PDB entry 7TDD | electron microscopy, 3.50 A resolution | chains A and B

== Chain A (and B) ==
Name: Two pore calcium channel protein 1
Source organism: Arabidopsis thaliana
Notes: chain B of this document is another copy of the same molecule, construct and numbering; everything in this record applies to it too
UniProtKB: Q94KI8 (TPC1_ARATH); residue numbers follow UniProt; this construct covers 16-690
Amino-acid sequence (675 residues; numbered 16 to 690; the number before each row is that of its first residue):
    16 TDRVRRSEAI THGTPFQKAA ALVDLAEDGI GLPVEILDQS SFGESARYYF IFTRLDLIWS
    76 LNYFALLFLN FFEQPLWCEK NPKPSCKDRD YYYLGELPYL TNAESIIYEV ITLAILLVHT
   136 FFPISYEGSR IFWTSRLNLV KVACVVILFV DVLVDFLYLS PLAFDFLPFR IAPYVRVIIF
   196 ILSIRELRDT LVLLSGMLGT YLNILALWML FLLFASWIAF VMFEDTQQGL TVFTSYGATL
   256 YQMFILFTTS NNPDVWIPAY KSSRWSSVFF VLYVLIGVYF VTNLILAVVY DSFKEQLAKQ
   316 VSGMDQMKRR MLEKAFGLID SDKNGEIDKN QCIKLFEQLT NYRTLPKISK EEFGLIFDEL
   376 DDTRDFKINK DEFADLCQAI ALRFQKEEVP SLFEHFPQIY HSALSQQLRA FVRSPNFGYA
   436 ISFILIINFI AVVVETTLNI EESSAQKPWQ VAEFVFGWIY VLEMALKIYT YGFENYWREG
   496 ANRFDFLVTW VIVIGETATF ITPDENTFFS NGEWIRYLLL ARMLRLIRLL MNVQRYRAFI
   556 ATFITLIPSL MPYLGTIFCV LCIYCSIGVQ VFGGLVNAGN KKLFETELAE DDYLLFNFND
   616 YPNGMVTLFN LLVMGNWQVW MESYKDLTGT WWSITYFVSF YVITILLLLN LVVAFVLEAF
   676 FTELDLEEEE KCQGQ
Disordered / not traced: 45-59, 334-343, 357-384, 455-458, 516-528 (chain B: 45-59, 334-343, 357-384, 456-458, 516-528)
Disulfide bonds: Cys93-Cys101
Sequence notes: engineered mutation Asn454 (Asp in Q94KI8)
Reported in the primary citation:
  - conformationally variable residues (side-chain flip): Tyr475, Arg543
  - specificity-determining residues: Met629, Gly630 (citing earlier work)

== Chain A / chain B interface ==
Pairs across the interface (113):
  Leu109(A) - Arg279(B)  hydrogen bond (backbone-side chain)
  Glu111(A) - Ser278(B)
  Glu111(A) - Arg279(B)  hydrogen bond (side chain-backbone)
  Leu112(A) - Trp280(B)  hydrophobic
  Asn218(A) - Arg550(B)  hydrogen bond
  Ala221(A) - Tyr551(B)
  Leu222(A) - Phe554(B)  hydrophobic
  Leu225(A) - Leu545(B)  hydrophobic
  Phe229(A) - Met538(B)
  Phe229(A) - Leu541(B)  hydrophobic
  Phe229(A) - Ile542(B)  hydrophobic
  Trp232(A) - Val448(B)  hydrophobic
  Trp232(A) - Thr451(B)
  Trp232(A) - Met538(B)  hydrophobic
  Ile233(A) - Met538(B)  hydrophobic
  Val236(A) - Arg531(B)
  Glu239(A) - Ile455(B)
  Glu239(A) - Arg531(B)  salt bridge
  Asp240(A) - Arg531(B)  salt bridge
  Thr264(A) - Val628(B)
  Asn267(A) - Asn625(B)
  Asn267(A) - Val628(B)
  Asn267(A) - Gly630(B)
  Asn267(A) - Asn631(B)  hydrogen bond (backbone-side chain)
  Pro268(A) - Tyr608(B)
  Pro268(A) - Phe611(B)  hydrophobic
  Pro268(A) - Asn625(B)
  Asp269(A) - Tyr608(B)  hydrogen bond
  Asp269(A) - Asn631(B)  hydrogen bond
  Trp271(A) - Phe611(B)  hydrophobic
  Ile272(A) - Asp607(B)
  Ile272(A) - Tyr608(B)  hydrophobic
  Tyr275(A) - Leu610(B)  hydrophobic
  Tyr275(A) - Phe611(B)  hydrophobic
  Tyr275(A) - Asn618(B)
  Tyr275(A) - Val621(B)
  Lys276(A) - Asp607(B)  salt bridge
  Ser278(A) - Glu111(B)
  Arg279(A) - Leu109(B)  hydrogen bond (side chain-backbone)
  Arg279(A) - Glu111(B)  hydrogen bond (backbone-side chain)
  Arg279(A) - Leu610(B)
  Val286(A) - Phe624(B)  hydrophobic
  Val289(A) - Val628(B)  hydrophobic
  Tyr294(A) - Leu627(B)
  Tyr294(A) - Leu664(B)
  Phe295(A) - Phe558(B)  hydrophobic
  Phe295(A) - Leu561(B)  hydrophobic
  Phe295(A) - Leu565(B)  hydrophobic
  Asn298(A) - Val668(B)
  Asn298(A) - Val671(B)
  Leu299(A) - Phe675(B)  hydrophobic
  Ala302(A) - Leu672(B)  hydrophobic
  Ala302(A) - Phe675(B)  hydrophobic
  Ala302(A) - Phe676(B)
  Val303(A) - Phe554(B)  hydrophobic
  Val303(A) - Phe675(B)  hydrophobic
  Tyr305(A) - Phe676(B)  hydrophobic
  Asp306(A) - Phe675(B)
  Asp306(A) - Leu679(B)
  Val448(A) - Trp232(B)  hydrophobic
  Thr451(A) - Trp232(B)
  Arg531(A) - Val236(B)  hydrogen bond (side chain-backbone)
  Arg531(A) - Glu239(B)  salt bridge
  Arg531(A) - Asp240(B)  salt bridge
  Met538(A) - Phe229(B)
  Met538(A) - Val236(B)  hydrophobic
  Leu541(A) - Trp232(B)  hydrophobic
  Arg550(A) - Asn218(B)  hydrogen bond
  Tyr551(A) - Asn218(B)
  Tyr551(A) - Ala221(B)
  Phe554(A) - Ile219(B)  hydrophobic
  Phe554(A) - Leu222(B)  hydrophobic
  Phe558(A) - Phe295(B)  hydrophobic
  Leu561(A) - Phe295(B)  hydrophobic
  Ile562(A) - Phe295(B)  hydrophobic
  Leu565(A) - Phe295(B)  hydrophobic
  Asp607(A) - Ile272(B)
  Asp607(A) - Lys276(B)  salt bridge
  Tyr608(A) - Pro268(B)
  Tyr608(A) - Asp269(B)  hydrogen bond
  Tyr608(A) - Ile272(B)  hydrophobic
  Leu610(A) - Tyr275(B)  hydrophobic
  Leu610(A) - Lys276(B)
  Leu610(A) - Arg279(B)
  Phe611(A) - Pro268(B)  hydrophobic
  Phe611(A) - Trp271(B)  hydrophobic
  Phe611(A) - Ile272(B)  hydrophobic
  Phe611(A) - Tyr275(B)  hydrophobic
  Asn618(A) - Tyr275(B)
  Val621(A) - Tyr275(B)
  Phe624(A) - Val286(B)  hydrophobic
  Phe624(A) - Val289(B)  hydrophobic
  Asn625(A) - Asn267(B)  hydrogen bond
  Asn625(A) - Pro268(B)
  Asn625(A) - Trp271(B)
  Leu627(A) - Tyr294(B)
  Val628(A) - Thr264(B)
  Val628(A) - Asn267(B)
  Val628(A) - Val289(B)  hydrophobic
  Gly630(A) - Asn267(B)
  Asn631(A) - Asn267(B)  hydrogen bond (side chain-backbone)
  Asn631(A) - Asp269(B)
  Trp635(A) - Pro268(B)
  Leu664(A) - Tyr294(B)
  Val668(A) - Asn298(B)
  Val671(A) - Asn298(B)
  Leu672(A) - Ala302(B)  hydrophobic
  Phe675(A) - Ala302(B)  hydrophobic
  Phe675(A) - Val303(B)  hydrophobic
  Phe675(A) - Asp306(B)
  Phe676(A) - Ala302(B)
  Phe676(A) - Tyr305(B)  hydrophobic
  Leu679(A) - Asp306(B)
Also at the interface, not in a pair above, chain A (78 interface residues in all): Ile219, Phe235, Ser265, Trp280, Ser282, Leu301, Phe444, Leu535, Leu539, Ile542, Leu545, Leu569, Asp606
Also at the interface, not in a pair above, chain B (81 interface residues in all): Leu112, Leu225, Ile233, Met237, Ser265, Ser277, Ser282, Phe285, Leu299, Leu301, Phe444, Leu534, Leu535, Ile562, Leu569, Asp606, Trp635

== Summary ==
The interface between chain A and chain B involves 78 residues on one side and 81 on the other; the contacts
include 13 hydrogen bonds and 6 salt bridges. Polar pairs include Glu239(A)-Arg531(B), Asp240(A)-Arg531(B) and
Lys276(A)-Asp607(B). The paper reports specificity determinants Met629(A) and Gly630(A); conformational
variability at Tyr475(A) and Arg543(A).
Both chains are Two pore calcium channel protein 1 (Arabidopsis thaliana). Entry 7TDD (AtTPC1 D454N-EDTA state
II) was determined by electron microscopy, deposited together with 7TDE, 7TBG and 7TDF.
